1U6I - chains B and C of the 6 polymer chains in the assembly; structure by X-ray diffraction, 2.20 A resolution.

# Chain B (and C)
Name: F420-dependent methylenetetrahydromethanopterin dehydrogenase
From: Methanopyrus kandleri
Notes: EC 1.5.99.9; chain C of this document is another copy of the same molecule, construct and numbering; everything in this record applies to it too
UniProt: P94951 (MTD_METKA); residues 2-283 here correspond to UniProt positions 1-282 (UniProt number = residue number - 1)
Amino-acid sequence (283 residues; each row starts with the number of its first residue):
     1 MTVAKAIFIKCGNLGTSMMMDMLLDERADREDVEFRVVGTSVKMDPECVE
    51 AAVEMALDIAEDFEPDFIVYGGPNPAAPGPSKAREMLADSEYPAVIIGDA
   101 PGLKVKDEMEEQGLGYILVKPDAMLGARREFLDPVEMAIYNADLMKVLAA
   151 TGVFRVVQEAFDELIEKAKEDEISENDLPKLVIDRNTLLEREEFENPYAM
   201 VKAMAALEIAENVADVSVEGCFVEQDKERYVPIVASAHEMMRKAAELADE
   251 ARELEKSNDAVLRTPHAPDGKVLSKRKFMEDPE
Disordered / not traced: 1
Construct notes: initiating methionine (1)

# Chain B / chain C interface
Pairs across the interface (55):
  Arg185(B) - Val216(C)
  Arg185(B) - Glu219(C)  salt bridge
  Arg185(B) - Ile233(C)
  Asn186(B) - Glu219(C)  hydrogen bond
  Asn186(B) - Ile233(C)
  Leu189(B) - Arg229(C)
  Leu189(B) - Pro232(C)  hydrophobic
  Glu190(B) - Arg229(C)  salt bridge
  Val201(B) - Pro232(C)
  Val201(B) - Ala235(C)
  Val201(B) - Ser236(C)
  Val201(B) - Glu239(C)
  Lys202(B) - Glu239(C)  salt bridge
  Lys202(B) - Arg242(C)
  Met204(B) - Pro232(C)
  Met204(B) - Ile233(C)  hydrophobic
  Ala205(B) - Ser236(C)
  Ala205(B) - Glu239(C)
  Ala205(B) - Met240(C)  hydrophobic
  Glu208(B) - Val216(C)
  Glu208(B) - Met240(C)
  Asn212(B) - Asn212(C)
  Val216(B) - Arg185(C)
  Val216(B) - Glu208(C)
  Glu219(B) - Arg185(C)  salt bridge
  Glu219(B) - Asn186(C)
  Arg229(B) - Asn186(C)
  Arg229(B) - Leu189(C)
  Arg229(B) - Glu190(C)  salt bridge
  Pro232(B) - Leu189(C)  hydrophobic
  Pro232(B) - Met200(C)  hydrophobic
  Pro232(B) - Val201(C)
  Pro232(B) - Met204(C)  hydrophobic
  Ile233(B) - Arg185(C)
  Ile233(B) - Asn186(C)
  Ile233(B) - Met204(C)  hydrophobic
  Ala235(B) - Val201(C)
  Ser236(B) - Val201(C)
  Ser236(B) - Met204(C)
  Ser236(B) - Ala205(C)
  Glu239(B) - Val201(C)
  Glu239(B) - Lys202(C)  salt bridge
  Glu239(B) - Ala205(C)
  Met240(B) - Ala205(C)  hydrophobic
  Met240(B) - Glu208(C)
  Arg242(B) - Lys202(C)
  Arg242(B) - Glu250(C)  salt bridge
  Lys243(B) - Glu246(C)  salt bridge
  Lys243(B) - Leu247(C)
  Lys243(B) - Glu250(C)  salt bridge
  Glu246(B) - Lys243(C)  salt bridge
  Glu246(B) - Glu246(C)
  Leu247(B) - Lys243(C)
  Glu250(B) - Arg242(C)  salt bridge
  Glu250(B) - Lys243(C)  salt bridge
Other interface residues (no listed pair), chain B (26 interface residues in all): Ile209, Glu228
Other interface residues (no listed pair), chain C (28 interface residues in all): Tyr198, Ile209, Glu228

# Summary
26 residues of chain B and 28 residues of chain C are in contact; the contacts include 1 hydrogen bond and 12
salt bridges. Polar pairs include Arg185(B)-Glu219(C), Glu190(B)-Arg229(C) and Lys202(B)-Glu239(C).
Both chains are F420-dependent methylenetetrahydromethanopterin dehydrogenase (Methanopyrus kandleri). Entry
1U6I (The Structure of native coenzyme F420-dependent methylenetetrahydromethanopterin dehydrogenase at 2.2A
resolution) was determined by X-ray diffraction, deposited together with 1U6J and 1U6K.
